4CQA - chain A; structure by X-ray diffraction, 2.82 A resolution.

[Chain A]
Name: Dihydroorotate dehydrogenase
From: Plasmodium falciparum
Notes: EC 1.3.3.1
UniProt: Q54A96 (Q54A96_PLAFA); residue numbers follow UniProt; this construct covers 158-383, 414-569
Sequence (401 residues; numbered 139 to 569; 30 numbers in that range are skipped by the numbering (no residue carries them; nothing is unmodelled there); the number before each row is that of its first residue):
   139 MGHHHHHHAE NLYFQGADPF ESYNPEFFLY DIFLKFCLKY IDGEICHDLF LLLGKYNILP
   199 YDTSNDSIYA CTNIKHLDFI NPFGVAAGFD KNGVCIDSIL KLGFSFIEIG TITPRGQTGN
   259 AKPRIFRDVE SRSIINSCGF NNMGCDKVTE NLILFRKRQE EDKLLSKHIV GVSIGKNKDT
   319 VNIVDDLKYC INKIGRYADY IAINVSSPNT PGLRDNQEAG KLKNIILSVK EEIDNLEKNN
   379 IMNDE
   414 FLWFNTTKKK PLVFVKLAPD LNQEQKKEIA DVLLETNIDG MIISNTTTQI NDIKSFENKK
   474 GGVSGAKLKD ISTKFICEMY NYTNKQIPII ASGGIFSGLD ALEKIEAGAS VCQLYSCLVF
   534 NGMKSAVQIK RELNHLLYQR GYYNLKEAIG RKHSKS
Disordered / not traced: 139-164, 382-383, 568-569
Construct notes: expression tag (139-157)
Small-molecule neighbours:
  - FMN (flavin mononucleotide): Ala224, Ala225, Gly226, Lys229, Gly248, Thr249, Ile263, Ile272, Asn274, Cys276, Ser311, Asn342, Lys429, Ser457, Asn458, Thr459, Ser477, Gly478, Leu481, Ser505, Gly506, Gly507, Ile508, Leu527, Tyr528, Ser529
  - ID6 (2-(4-chlorobenzyl)-8-ethoxy-1,3-dimethylcyclohepta[c]pyrrol-4(2H)-one): Phe171, Leu172, Cys175, Leu176, Asp180, Gly181, Cys184, His185, Leu187, Phe188, Leu189, Leu191, Phe227, Ile263, Arg265, Tyr528, Leu531, Val532, Met536
  - orotic acid (ORO): Lys229, Asn274, Cys276, Gly277, Phe278, Asn279, Asn342, Ser345, Pro346, Asn347, Asn458, Thr459
Reported in the primary citation:
  - conformationally variable residues (side-chain flip): His185, Phe188
  - binding site for ID6: His185, Phe188, Arg265
  - mutagenesis - E182D (11-fold), F227I (4.5-fold): increased binding to ID6
  - mutagenesis - I263F (66.7-fold): decreased binding to GSK3
  - mutagenesis - L172F/F227I (15.8-fold), F188I (25-fold), F188L (25-fold): increased binding to DSM74
  - mutagenesis - L531F: unchanged binding to DSM74
  - mutagenesis - E182D: decreased catalytic activity
  - mutagenesis - E182D: decreased stability (proposed by the authors, not directly observed)
  - mutagenesis - E182D: decreased growth

[Overview]
Chain A binds flavin mononucleotide, orotic acid and compound ID6. The paper reports a binding site for ID6 at
His185, Phe188 and Arg265; L172F/F227I, F188I and F188L increase binding to DSM74; 7 substitutions were tested
in all.
Chain A is Dihydroorotate dehydrogenase (Plasmodium falciparum); the structure, Plasmodium falciparum
dihydroorotate dehydrogenase (DHODH) in complex with IDI-6273, was determined by X-ray diffraction together
with 4CQ8 and 4CQ9 from the same study.
